Entry 8FMP (X-ray diffraction, 3.24 A resolution); this record covers chains B and C of the 3 polymer chains in the assembly.

Chain B:
Molecule: Troponin T, cardiac muscle
Organism: Homo sapiens
UniProtKB: P45379 (TNNT2_HUMAN); aligned to UniProt positions 193-297 over residues 183-287 (the alignment contains insertions or deletions, so no single offset holds)
Chain sequence (108 residues; numbered 180 to 287; the number before each row is that of its first residue):
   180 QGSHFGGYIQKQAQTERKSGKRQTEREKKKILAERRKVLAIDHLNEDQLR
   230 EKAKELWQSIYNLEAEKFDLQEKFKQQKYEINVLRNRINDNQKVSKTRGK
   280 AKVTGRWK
Not modelled in the structure: 180-204, 272-287
Sequence notes: expression tag (180-182)
UniProt features mapped onto this chain:
  - modified residue: Thr194 (Phosphothreonine), Ser198 (Phosphoserine), Thr203 (Phosphothreonine)

Chain C:
Molecule: Troponin I, cardiac muscle
Organism: Homo sapiens
UniProtKB: P19429 (TNNI3_HUMAN); residues 32-166 here = UniProt positions 32-166
Chain sequence (135 residues; each row starts with the number of its first residue):
    32 EPHAKKKSKISASRKLQLKTLLLQIAKQELEREAEERRGEKGRALSTRAQ
    82 PLELAGLGFAELQDLARQLHARVDKVDEERYDIEAKVTKNITEIADLTQK
   132 IFDLRGKFKRPTLRRVRISADAMMQALLGARAKES
Not modelled in the structure: 32-38, 86-87, 136-149, 160-166
Sequence notes: conflict Ala80 (Cys in P19429), Ala97 (Cys in P19429)
UniProt features mapped onto this chain:
  - region: Thr129 to Ile149 (Involved in binding TNC and actin)
  - modified residue: Ser42 (Phosphoserine), Ser44 (Phosphoserine), Thr51 (Phosphothreonine), Ser77 (Phosphoserine), Thr78 (Phosphothreonine), Thr129 (Phosphothreonine), Thr143 (Phosphothreonine), Ser150 (Phosphoserine), Ser166 (Phosphoserine)

How chain B and chain C interact:
Contacting residue pairs (65; chain B residue first):
  Arg215(B) with Asp105(C), salt bridge
  Lys216(B) with Arg98(C)
  Ala219(B) with His101(C)
  Ile220(B) with Ala97(C); His101(C)
  Asp221(B) with Gln94(C), hydrogen bond; Arg98(C), salt bridge
  Glu225(B) with Phe90(C)
  Leu228(B) with Gln94(C); Ala97(C), hydrophobic
  Arg229(B) with Leu85(C); Leu93(C)
  Ala232(B) with Leu100(C)
  Leu235(B) with Ala97(C); Leu100(C), hydrophobic; His101(C); Val104(C), hydrophobic
  Trp236(B) with Ala80(C); Gln81(C); Pro82(C), hydrophobic
  Ile239(B) with Leu100(C), hydrophobic; Arg103(C); Val104(C), hydrophobic; Val107(C), hydrophobic
  Tyr240(B) with Leu76(C), hydrophobic; Ala80(C), hydrophobic
  Leu242(B) with Val104(C), hydrophobic; Val107(C), hydrophobic; Asp108(C); Arg111(C)
  Glu243(B) with Leu76(C); Arg79(C); Arg103(C), salt bridge; Val107(C)
  Ala244(B) with Lys72(C); Leu76(C), hydrophobic
  Glu245(B) with Arg111(C), salt bridge
  Lys246(B) with Arg79(C); Glu110(C)
  Phe247(B) with Glu71(C); Lys72(C)
  Asp248(B) with Lys72(C), salt bridge
  Leu249(B) with Ile114(C); Glu115(C); Val118(C)
  Gln250(B) with Arg79(C), hydrogen bond
  Glu251(B) with Arg68(C), salt bridge; Glu71(C)
  Phe253(B) with Ile114(C), hydrophobic; Asn121(C)
  Gln256(B) with Val118(C); Asn121(C), hydrogen bond; Ile122(C)
  Glu259(B) with Ile125(C)
  Ile260(B) with Ile125(C), hydrophobic; Leu128(C), hydrophobic
  Leu263(B) with Ile125(C), hydrophobic; Thr129(C)
  Arg264(B) with Glu124(C), salt bridge
  Arg266(B) with Ile132(C)
  Ile267(B) with Leu128(C); Lys131(C); Ile132(C), hydrophobic
  Asn270(B) with Ile132(C); Leu135(C)
Also at the interface, not in a pair above, chain B (37 interface residues in all): Val217, Lys231, Lys254, Lys257, Gln271
Also at the interface, not in a pair above, chain C (40 interface residues in all): Leu83, Leu88, Leu96, Ala102, Lys117

Summary:
The interface between chain B and chain C involves 37 residues on one side and 40 on the other, with 3
hydrogen bonds and 7 salt bridges. Among the polar pairs are Arg215(B)-Asp105(C), Asp221(B)-Arg98(C) and
Glu243(B)-Arg103(C).
Chain B is Troponin T, cardiac muscle and chain C is Troponin I, cardiac muscle, both from Homo sapiens; the
structure, Complex structure of K210 deletion Troponin complex with pamidronate, was determined by X-ray
diffraction.
